PDB entry 6P6I | electron microscopy, 3.67 A resolution | chains A and B

Chain A:
Name: inner membrane ABC-transporter
From: Escherichia coli (strain UTI89 / UPEC)
UniProtKB: Q1RAG2 (Q1RAG2_ECOUT); residue numbers follow UniProt; this construct covers 1-600
Amino-acid sequence (600 residues; numbered 1 to 600; the number before each row is that of its first residue):
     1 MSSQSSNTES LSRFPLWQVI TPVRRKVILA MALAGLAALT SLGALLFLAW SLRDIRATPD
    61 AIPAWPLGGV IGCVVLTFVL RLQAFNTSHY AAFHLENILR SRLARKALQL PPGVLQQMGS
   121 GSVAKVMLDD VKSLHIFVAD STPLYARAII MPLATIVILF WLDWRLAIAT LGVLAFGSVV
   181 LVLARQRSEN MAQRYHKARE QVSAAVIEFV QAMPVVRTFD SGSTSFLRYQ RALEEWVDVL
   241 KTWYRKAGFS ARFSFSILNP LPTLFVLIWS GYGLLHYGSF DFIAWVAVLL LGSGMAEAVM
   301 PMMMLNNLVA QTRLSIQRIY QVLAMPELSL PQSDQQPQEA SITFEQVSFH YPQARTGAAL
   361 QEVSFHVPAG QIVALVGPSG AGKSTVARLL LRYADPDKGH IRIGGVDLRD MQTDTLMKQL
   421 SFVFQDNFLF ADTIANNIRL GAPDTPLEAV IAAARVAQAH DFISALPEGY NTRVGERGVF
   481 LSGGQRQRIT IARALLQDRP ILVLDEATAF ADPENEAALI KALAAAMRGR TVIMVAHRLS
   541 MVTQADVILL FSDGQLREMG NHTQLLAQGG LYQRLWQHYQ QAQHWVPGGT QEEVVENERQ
Unresolved in the structure: 1-17, 583-600
What the authors report for this chain:
  - conformationally variable residues (order/disorder transition): Arg185 to His196

Chain B:
Name: ABC transporter protein
From: Escherichia coli (strain UTI89 / UPEC)
UniProtKB: Q1RAG3 (Q1RAG3_ECOUT); residues 1-600 here correspond to UniProt positions 10-609 (UniProt number = residue number + 9)
Amino-acid sequence (600 residues; each row starts with the number of its first residue):
     1 MKDNNPADNL AWRVIWRQLI SSVGSQARML RRSMLALLLA AFMQGIAFAC LYPIIDALLR
    61 GDAPQLLNWA MAFSVAAIVT LVLRWYGLGF EYRGHLAQAT HELRLRLGEQ LRRVPLEKLQ
   121 RGRAGEMNAL LLGSVDENLN YVIAIANILL LTIVTPLTAS LATLWIDWRL GLVMLLIFPL
   181 LVPFYYWRRP AMRRQMQTLG EAHQRLSGDI VEFAQGMMVL RTCGSDADKS RALLAHFNAL
   241 ENLQTRTHRQ GAGATMLIAS VVELGLQVVV LSGIVWVVTG TLNLAFLIAA VAMIMRFAEP
   301 MAMFISYTSV VELIASALQR IEQFMAIAPL PVAEQSEMPE RYDIRFDNVS YRYEEGDGHA
   361 LNHVSLTFPA ASMSALVGAS GAGKTTVTKL LMRYADPQQG QISIGGVDIR RLTPEQLNSL
   421 ISVVFQDVWL FDDTLLANIR IARPQATRQE VEEAARAAQC LEFISRLPQG WLTPMGEMGG
   481 QLSGGERQRI SIARALLKNA PVVILDEPTA ALDIESELAV QKAIDNLVHN RTVIIIAHRL
   541 STIAGAGNIL VMEEGQVVEQ GTHAQLLSHH GRYQALWQAQ MAARVWRDDG GSASGEWVHE
Unresolved in the structure: 1-11, 580-600

Chain A / chain B interface:
Contacting residue pairs (197):
  Leu45(A) with Met295(B), hydrophobic
  Leu48(A) with Val270(B), hydrophobic; Val291(B), hydrophobic
  Leu52(A) with Ile288(B), hydrophobic
  Ile55(A) with Ile274(B), hydrophobic; Val278(B), hydrophobic; Leu284(B), hydrophobic
  Arg56(A) with Leu59(B), hydrogen bond (side chain-backbone); Leu284(B)
  Asp60(A) with Val278(B)
  Ile62(A) with Ile274(B), hydrophobic
  Leu67(A) with Leu271(B), hydrophobic
  Ile71(A) with Gln267(B)
  Phe78(A) with Met256(B), hydrophobic
  Arg81(A) with Met256(B)
  Leu82(A) with Ala252(B); Met256(B), hydrophobic
  Phe85(A) with Ala252(B), hydrophobic
  Asn86(A) with His248(B), hydrogen bond; Ala252(B)
  His89(A) with His248(B)
  Tyr90(A) with His248(B)
  Phe93(A) with Glu241(B); Gln244(B); Thr245(B); His248(B)
  His94(A) with Glu241(B), salt bridge
  Glu96(A) with Gln244(B)
  Asn97(A) with Phe237(B); Glu241(B), hydrogen bond
  Arg100(A) with His203(B), hydrogen bond; Leu206(B); Ile210(B); Phe237(B)
  Ser101(A) with Leu234(B)
  Ala104(A) with Leu234(B), hydrophobic
  Arg105(A) with Arg231(B)
  Ala107(A) with Met217(B); Arg221(B), hydrogen bond (backbone-side chain)
  Leu108(A) with Arg221(B), hydrogen bond (backbone-side chain); Asp226(B)
  Leu110(A) with Arg221(B), hydrogen bond (backbone-side chain)
  Pro112(A) with Met218(B), hydrophobic; Arg221(B)
  Leu115(A) with Met217(B), hydrophobic; Arg221(B)
  Gln116(A) with Gln215(B); Met218(B)
  Ser120(A) with Ala214(B)
  Val123(A) with Ala214(B), hydrophobic; Met217(B), hydrophobic
  Ala124(A) with Ile210(B), hydrophobic; Val211(B), hydrophobic; Ala214(B), hydrophobic
  Met127(A) with Ile210(B), hydrophobic
  Leu128(A) with Ser207(B); Ile210(B), hydrophobic
  Lys132(A) with His203(B), hydrogen bond
  Arg199(A) with Glu137(B), salt bridge
  Ile207(A) with Leu130(B), hydrophobic
  Phe209(A) with Gly108(B)
  Val210(A) with Glu126(B); Ala129(B); Leu130(B), hydrophobic
  Gln211(A) with Glu126(B), hydrogen bond; Leu130(B)
  Ala212(A) with Trp429(B)
  Met213(A) with Leu111(B); Arg112(B)
  Pro214(A) with Leu116(B); Leu119(B), hydrophobic; Gln120(B)
  Val215(A) with Phe425(B), hydrophobic; Trp429(B), hydrophobic
  Val216(A) with Trp429(B), hydrophobic; Ile441(B), hydrophobic
  Arg217(A) with Leu111(B), hydrogen bond (side chain-backbone); Arg112(B), hydrogen bond (side chain-backbone); Val114(B), hydrogen bond (side chain-backbone); Leu116(B); Asn418(B), hydrogen bond (backbone-side chain)
  Thr218(A) with Met392(B); Tyr394(B); Asn418(B); Ile421(B); Val423(B); Phe425(B)
  Phe219(A) with Asn418(B); Phe425(B), hydrophobic; Trp429(B), hydrophobic; Ile441(B); Arg494(B)
  Asp220(A) with Ile441(B); Pro444(B); Lys498(B)
  Ser221(A) with Glu415(B), hydrogen bond
  Thr224(A) with Ile441(B); Pro444(B)
  Phe226(A) with Gly108(B); Glu109(B); Arg112(B)
  Arg228(A) with Asp433(B), salt bridge
  Tyr229(A) with Arg104(B), hydrogen bond (side chain-backbone); Gly108(B)
  Gln230(A) with Leu105(B)
  Glu234(A) with His101(B), salt bridge
  Trp236(A) with Arg104(B); Glu137(B)
  Val237(A) with His101(B)
  Leu240(A) with Ala97(B), hydrophobic
  Lys241(A) with Gly94(B); Gln98(B), hydrogen bond
  Tyr244(A) with Glu91(B); Tyr92(B); Arg93(B); Asn140(B), hydrogen bond
  Ala247(A) with Tyr92(B)
  Gly248(A) with Tyr92(B)
  Phe249(A) with Trp85(B), hydrophobic
  Ala251(A) with Tyr92(B)
  Arg252(A) with Trp85(B), hydrogen bond (side chain-backbone); Leu88(B); Gly89(B); Tyr92(B)
  Phe253(A) with Trp85(B), hydrophobic
  Phe255(A) with Leu88(B), hydrophobic
  Ser256(A) with Leu81(B); Trp85(B)
  Asn259(A) with Gln44(B), hydrogen bond; Leu81(B); Arg84(B)
  Pro260(A) with Gln44(B); Arg296(B)
  Leu261(A) with Gln44(B); Phe48(B), hydrophobic; Ala77(B), hydrophobic; Thr80(B)
  Pro262(A) with Leu81(B), hydrophobic
  Leu264(A) with Phe48(B), hydrophobic; Leu51(B), hydrophobic; Phe73(B), hydrophobic; Arg296(B)
  Phe265(A) with Phe73(B); Ser74(B)
  Ile268(A) with Leu51(B), hydrophobic; Ile54(B), hydrophobic
  Trp269(A) with Leu67(B), hydrophobic; Ala70(B)
  Tyr272(A) with Ala63(B), hydrophobic; Leu66(B), hydrophobic; Leu67(B)
  Leu275(A) with Gly61(B)
  Phe282(A) with Ile55(B), hydrophobic; Leu58(B), hydrophobic; Leu59(B), hydrophobic; Ile288(B), hydrophobic
  Trp285(A) with Ile55(B), hydrophobic
  Val286(A) with Ile288(B), hydrophobic
  Leu289(A) with Arg296(B)
  Leu290(A) with Val291(B), hydrophobic; Met295(B)
  Ser293(A) with Met295(B); Arg296(B), hydrogen bond
  Glu297(A) with Glu299(B)
  Met300(A) with Met303(B), hydrophobic
  Met304(A) with Met303(B), hydrophobic; Ser306(B)
  Leu391(A) with Thr222(B)
  Tyr393(A) with Met218(B)
  Met417(A) with Arg221(B); Thr222(B); Cys223(B); Gly224(B); Asp226(B)
  Phe422(A) with Val219(B), hydrophobic
  Phe428(A) with Glu212(B); Gln215(B); Gly216(B)
  Phe430(A) with Glu212(B)
  Ala431(A) with Glu212(B)
  Arg439(A) with Cys223(B)
  Leu440(A) with Cys223(B), hydrogen bond (backbone-side chain); Gly224(B)
  Gly441(A) with Cys223(B)
  Pro443(A) with Asp228(B)
  Ala511(A) with Ala510(B), hydrophobic; His538(B), hydrogen bond (backbone-side chain)
  Asp512(A) with His538(B)
  Pro513(A) with His538(B)
  Glu516(A) with His538(B); Ala579(B)
  His537(A) with Ala510(B), hydrogen bond (side chain-backbone); Asp513(B), salt bridge; Ile514(B)
  Tyr579(A) with Arg539(B)
  Ala582(A) with Glu517(B); Leu540(B)
Interface residues without a listed pair, chain A (129 interface residues in all): Ser41, Ala61, Val74, Gln109, Ser203, Val206, Glu208, Gly222, Ser223, Leu233, Arg245, Gly271, Val376, Gly377, Ser379, Lys383, Leu429, Val479, Phe480, Ala509, Ala517, Gln581
Interface residues without a listed pair, chain B (133 interface residues in all): Ala47, Met71, Arg113, Gly133, Ser134, Phe213, Ser225, Ser230, Leu233, Asn238, Leu240, Arg249, Leu257, Glu263, Leu264, Leu266, Val277, Ala292, Gly356, Asp357, Gly378, Lys384, Ser422, Phe431, Ala442, Glu515, Leu518, Ile543, Leu576
From the paper, about this interface:
  - interface residues, chain A: Leu571(A)
  - interface residues, chain B: Gly571(B)

Summary:
The interface between chain A and chain B involves 129 residues on one side and 133 on the other, with 23
hydrogen bonds and 5 salt bridges. Among the polar pairs are His94(A)-Glu241(B), Arg199(A)-Glu137(B) and
Arg228(A)-Asp433(B). The paper reports interface residues Leu571(A) and Gly571(B); conformational variability
at Arg185(A).
Here chain A is inner membrane ABC-transporter and chain B is ABC transporter protein, both from Escherichia
coli (strain UTI89 / UPEC). Entry 6P6I (Structure of YbtPQ importer) was determined by electron microscopy
together with 6P6J from the same study.
